Entry 9DRX (electron microscopy, 2.95 A resolution); this record covers chains B and I of the 9 polymer chains in the assembly.

[Chain B]
Name: Gamma-aminobutyric acid receptor subunit alpha-1
Organism: Homo sapiens
Reference sequence: P14867 (GBRA1_HUMAN); the construct has insertions or renumbered stretches relative to UniProt, so the offset changes along the chain: 1-312 = UniProt 28-339; 320-358 = UniProt 418-456
Chain sequence (358 residues; each row starts with the number of its first residue):
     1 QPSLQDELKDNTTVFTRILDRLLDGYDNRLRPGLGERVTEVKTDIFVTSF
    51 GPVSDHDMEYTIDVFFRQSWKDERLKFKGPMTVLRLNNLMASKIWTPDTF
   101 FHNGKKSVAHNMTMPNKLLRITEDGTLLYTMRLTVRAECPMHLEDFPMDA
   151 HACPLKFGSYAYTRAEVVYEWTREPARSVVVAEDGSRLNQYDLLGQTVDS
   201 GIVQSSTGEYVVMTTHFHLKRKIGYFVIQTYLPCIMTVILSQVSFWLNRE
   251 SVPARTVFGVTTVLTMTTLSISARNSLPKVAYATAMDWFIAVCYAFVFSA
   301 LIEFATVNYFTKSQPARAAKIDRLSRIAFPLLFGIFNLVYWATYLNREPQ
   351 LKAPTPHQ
Disordered / not traced: 1-9, 348-358
Construct notes: linker (313-319)
Swiss-Prot annotation at these positions:
  - binding site (4-aminobutanoate): R67, T130
  - binding site (3alpha-hydroxy-5alpha-pregnan-11,20-dione): W246
  - glycosylation (N-linked (GlcNAc...) asparagine): N11, N111
Cystine bridges: C139-C153
Glycans and other covalent adducts: glycan linked to N111
Small-molecule neighbours: gamma-amino-butanoic acid (ABU): F65, R67, L118, T130

[Chain I]
Name: Kappa Fab 1F4 Light Chain
Organism: Mus musculus
Notes: antibody fragment or engineered binder
Chain sequence (213 residues; row label = number of the first residue in the row):
     1 NIVMTQSPKSMSMSVGERVTLSCKASEYVGTYVSWYQQKPEQSPKLLIYG
    51 ASNRYTGVPDRFTGSGSATDFTLTIGSVQAEDLADYHCGQSYSYPTFGAG
   101 TKLELKRADAAPTVSIFPPSSEQLTSGGASVVCFLNNFYPKDINVKWKID
   151 GSERQNGVLNSWTDQDSKDSTYSMSSTLTLTKDEYERHNSYTCEATHKTS
   201 TSPIVKSFNRNEC
Disordered / not traced: 106-213
Cystine bridges: C23-C88

[Interface between chain B and chain I]
Residue-residue contacts (17; chain B residue first):
  E170(B) - Y32(I)
  W171(B) - Y32(I)  hydrogen bond
  E174(B) - Y94(I)
  P175(B) - Y32(I)
  P175(B) - S91(I)
  P175(B) - Y92(I)
  A176(B) - Y92(I)  hydrogen bond (backbone-backbone)
  R177(B) - Y94(I)  hydrogen bond
  T197(B) - Y28(I)
  T197(B) - Y92(I)
  V198(B) - Y28(I)
  V198(B) - Y92(I)
  D199(B) - Y28(I)  hydrogen bond
  D199(B) - G30(I)
  D199(B) - T31(I)  hydrogen bond
  S200(B) - T31(I)  hydrogen bond (backbone-side chain)
  S200(B) - Y32(I)
Also at the interface, not in a pair above, chain B (12 interface residues in all): Q196, I202
Also at the interface, not in a pair above, chain I (9 interface residues in all): N53, S93

[Summary]
12 residues of chain B face 9 of chain I across their interface, with 6 hydrogen bonds. Polar pairs include
W171(B)-Y32(I), R177(B)-Y94(I) and D199(B)-Y28(I). Ligands of chain B: gamma-amino-butanoic acid.
Chain B is Gamma-aminobutyric acid receptor subunit alpha-1 (Homo sapiens) and chain I is Kappa Fab 1F4 Light
Chain (Mus musculus); the structure, Human GABAA receptor of beta2-alpha1-beta2-alpha1-gamma2 subtype in
complex with GABA plus Lamotrigine, was determined by electron microscopy, deposited together with 9CRS, 9CRV,
9CSB, 9CT0, 9CTJ, 9CTP and 6 further entries.
